8JCD - chains G and I of the 10 polymer chains in the assembly; structure by electron microscopy, 3.14 A resolution.

[Chain G]
Molecule: Histone H2A type 1-B/E
From: Homo sapiens
Reference sequence: P04908 (H2A1B_HUMAN); residues 1-129 here correspond to UniProt positions 2-130 (UniProt number = residue number + 1)
Chain sequence (129 residues; numbered 1 to 129; the number before each row is that of its first residue):
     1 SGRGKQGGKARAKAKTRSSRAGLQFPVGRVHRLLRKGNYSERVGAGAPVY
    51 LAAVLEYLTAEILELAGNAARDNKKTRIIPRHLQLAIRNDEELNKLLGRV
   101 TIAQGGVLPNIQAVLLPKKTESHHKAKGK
Not modelled in the structure: 1-14, 112-129
Curated features (UniProtKB/Swiss-Prot):
  - modified residue: Ser1 (N-acetylserine), Arg3 (Citrulline), Lys5 (N6-(2-hydroxyisobutyryl)lysine), Lys9 (N6-(2-hydroxyisobutyryl)lysine), Lys13 (N6-(beta-hydroxybutyryl)lysine), Lys36 (N6-(2-hydroxyisobutyryl)lysine), Lys74 (N6-(2-hydroxyisobutyryl)lysine), Lys75 (N6-(2-hydroxyisobutyryl)lysine), Lys95 (N6-(2-hydroxyisobutyryl)lysine), Gln104 (N5-methylglutamine), Lys118 (N6-(2-hydroxyisobutyryl)lysine), Lys119 (N6-crotonyllysine), Thr120 (Phosphothreonine), Lys125 (N6-crotonyllysine)
  - cross-link (Glycyl lysine isopeptide (Lys-Gly)): Lys13 (interchain with G-Cter in ubiquitin), Lys15 (interchain with G-Cter in ubiquitin), Lys119 (interchain with G-Cter in ubiquitin)

[Chain I]
Molecule: 147-nt DNA strand
Sequence (147 nucleotides; row label = number of the first residue in the row; numbers below 1 keep their minus sign (DA-73 is residue -73)):
   -73 ATCGGATGTATATATCTGACACGTGCCTGGAGACTAGGGAGTAATCCCCT
   -23 TGGCGGTTAAAACGCGGGGGACAGCGCGTACGTGCGTTTAAGCGGTGCTA
    27 GAGCTGTCTACGACCAATTGAGCGGCCTCGGCACCGGGATTCTCGAT
Not modelled in the structure: -73 to -58, 63-73

[Interface between chain G and chain I]
Pairs across the interface (12; chain G residue first):
  Arg42(G) with DG38(I), sugar contact; DA39(I), phosphate contact
  Val43(G) with DG38(I), sugar contact; DA39(I), hydrogen bond to the phosphate
  Gly44(G) with DG38(I), phosphate contact
  Ala45(G) with DG38(I), phosphate contact
  Lys75(G) with DC58(I), phosphate contact; DA59(I), salt bridge to the phosphate
  Thr76(G) with DG57(I), hydrogen bond to the phosphate; DC58(I), hydrogen bond to the phosphate
  Arg77(G) with DG57(I), phosphate contact; DC58(I), hydrogen bond to the phosphate
Also at the interface, not in a pair above, chain G (10 interface residues in all): Lys15, Arg29, Glu41
Also at the interface, not in a pair above, chain I (8 interface residues in all): DG46, DG48, DC49

[Overview]
Chain G and chain I form an interface of 10 and 8 residues respectively, with 4 hydrogen bonds and 1 salt
bridge. Among the polar pairs are Val43(G)-DA39(I), Thr76(G)-DG57(I) and Thr76(G)-DC58(I).
Chain G is Histone H2A type 1-B/E (Homo sapiens) and chain I is a 147-nt DNA strand; the structure, Human
H2BFWTH100R nucleosome with 601 DNA, was determined by electron microscopy, deposited together with 8JBX and
8JCC.
